PDB entry 1SFF | X-ray diffraction, 1.90 A resolution | chains C and D of the 4 polymer chains in the assembly

[Chain C (and D)]
Name: 4-aminobutyrate aminotransferase
Source organism: Escherichia coli
Notes: EC 2.6.1.19; chain D of this document is another copy of the same molecule, construct and numbering; everything in this record applies to it too
UniProtKB: P22256 (GABT_ECOLI); numbering as in UniProt (aligned over 1-426)
Chain sequence (426 residues; row label = number of the first residue in the row):
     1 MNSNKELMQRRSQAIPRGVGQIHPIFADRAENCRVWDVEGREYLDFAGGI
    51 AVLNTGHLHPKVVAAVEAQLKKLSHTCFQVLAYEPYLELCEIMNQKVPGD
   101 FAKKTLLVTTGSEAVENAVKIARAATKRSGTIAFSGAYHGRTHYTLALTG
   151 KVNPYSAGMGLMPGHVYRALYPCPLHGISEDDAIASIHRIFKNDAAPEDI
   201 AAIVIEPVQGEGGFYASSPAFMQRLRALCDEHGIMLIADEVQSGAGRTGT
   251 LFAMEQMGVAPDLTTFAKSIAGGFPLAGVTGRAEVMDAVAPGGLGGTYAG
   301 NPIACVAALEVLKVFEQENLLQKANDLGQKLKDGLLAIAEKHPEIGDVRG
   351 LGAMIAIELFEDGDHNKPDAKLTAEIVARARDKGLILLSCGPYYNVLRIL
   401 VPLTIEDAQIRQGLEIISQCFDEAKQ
Not modelled in the structure: 1
Ligand contacts:
  - IK2 (4'-deoxy-4'-acetylyamino-pyridoxal-5'-phosphate), molecule 1: I50, T110, G111, S112, V115, Y138, H139, G140, R141, Y155, E206, E211, D239, V241, Q242, K268
  - IK2, molecule 2: Q79, E113, G296, T297, Y298
Curated features (UniProtKB/Swiss-Prot):
  - binding site (pyridoxal 5'-phosphate): G111, S112, Q242, T297
  - modified residue: K268 (N6-(pyridoxal phosphate)lysine)
  - mutagenesis: I50 (I50Q: 3-fold decrease in catalytic activity and 12-fold decrease in affinity for GABA), E211 (E211S: 100-fold decrease in catalytic activity and 15-fold decrease in affinity for GABA), V241 (V241A: 25-fold decrease in catalytic activity and 5-fold decrease in affinity for GABA)

[How chain C and chain D interact]
Pairs across the interface (250):
  L7(C) - E84(D)
  L7(C) - L87(D)  hydrophobic
  R10(C) - L87(D)
  R10(C) - E91(D)  salt bridge
  R11(C) - F78(D)
  R11(C) - L87(D)
  S12(C) - K104(D)  hydrogen bond (backbone-side chain)
  Q13(C) - K104(D)
  A14(C) - C90(D)
  A14(C) - E91(D)
  A14(C) - N94(D)  hydrogen bond (backbone-side chain)
  A14(C) - K104(D)
  A14(C) - T105(D)  hydrogen bond (backbone-backbone)
  I15(C) - F78(D)  hydrophobic
  I15(C) - Y86(D)  hydrophobic
  I15(C) - C90(D)  hydrophobic
  I15(C) - K104(D)  hydrogen bond (backbone-side chain)
  I15(C) - T105(D)
  P16(C) - K104(D)
  P16(C) - T105(D)
  P16(C) - M286(D)
  P16(C) - D287(D)
  P16(C) - L294(D)  hydrophobic
  R17(C) - D287(D)  hydrogen bond (side chain-backbone)
  R17(C) - A288(D)
  R17(C) - V289(D)
  R17(C) - A290(D)
  R17(C) - P291(D)
  G18(C) - V289(D)
  G18(C) - A290(D)
  G18(C) - P291(D)
  G18(C) - G292(D)  hydrogen bond (backbone-backbone)
  G18(C) - G293(D)  hydrogen bond (backbone-backbone)
  G18(C) - L294(D)  hydrogen bond (backbone-backbone)
  V19(C) - L106(D)  hydrophobic
  V19(C) - L294(D)
  G20(C) - Q79(D)
  G20(C) - G292(D)
  Q21(C) - F78(D)
  Q21(C) - Q79(D)
  Q21(C) - V80(D)
  Q21(C) - L81(D)
  Q21(C) - A82(D)  hydrogen bond (side chain-backbone)
  I22(C) - Q79(D)  hydrogen bond (backbone-backbone)
  H23(C) - V80(D)  hydrogen bond (backbone-backbone)
  H23(C) - L81(D)
  I25(C) - L81(D)
  I25(C) - A82(D)  hydrogen bond (backbone-backbone)
  F26(C) - A82(D)
  F26(C) - Y83(D)
  F26(C) - E84(D)
  F26(C) - L87(D)  hydrophobic
  A27(C) - L73(D)  hydrophobic
  A27(C) - T76(D)
  A27(C) - A82(D)  hydrogen bond (backbone-backbone)
  A27(C) - Y83(D)
  D28(C) - K72(D)  salt bridge
  D28(C) - L73(D)
  R29(C) - K72(D)
  R29(C) - L73(D)
  A30(C) - K72(D)  hydrogen bond (backbone-backbone)
  V35(C) - L81(D)  hydrophobic
  V38(C) - E84(D)
  G49(C) - H75(D)
  G49(C) - T76(D)
  G49(C) - C77(D)
  I50(C) - C77(D)  hydrophobic
  I50(C) - V80(D)  hydrophobic
  V52(C) - H75(D)
  V52(C) - T297(D)
  L53(C) - H75(D)
  H57(C) - H75(D)  hydrogen bond (side chain-backbone)
  L58(C) - L70(D)
  L58(C) - K71(D)
  L58(C) - K72(D)
  L58(C) - L73(D)
  L58(C) - S74(D)
  V66(C) - L70(D)  hydrophobic
  E67(C) - L70(D)
  L70(C) - L58(D)
  L70(C) - V66(D)  hydrophobic
  L70(C) - E67(D)
  L70(C) - F274(D)  hydrophobic
  K71(C) - R29(D)  hydrogen bond (backbone-side chain)
  K72(C) - D28(D)
  K72(C) - R29(D)
  K72(C) - A30(D)  hydrogen bond (backbone-backbone)
  K72(C) - L58(D)
  L73(C) - A27(D)  hydrophobic
  L73(C) - D28(D)
  L73(C) - R29(D)
  L73(C) - L58(D)  hydrophobic
  S74(C) - L58(D)
  S74(C) - G273(D)  hydrogen bond (side chain-backbone)
  S74(C) - F274(D)
  H75(C) - G49(D)
  H75(C) - V52(D)
  H75(C) - L53(D)
  H75(C) - H57(D)  hydrogen bond (backbone-side chain)
  H75(C) - G273(D)
  T76(C) - A27(D)
  T76(C) - G49(D)
  C77(C) - G49(D)
  C77(C) - I50(D)  hydrophobic
  F78(C) - R11(D)
  F78(C) - I15(D)  hydrophobic
  F78(C) - Q21(D)  hydrogen bond (backbone-side chain)
  Q79(C) - G20(D)
  Q79(C) - Q21(D)
  Q79(C) - I22(D)  hydrogen bond (backbone-backbone)
  Q79(C) - R141(D)
  V80(C) - Q21(D)
  V80(C) - H23(D)  hydrogen bond (backbone-backbone)
  V80(C) - I50(D)  hydrophobic
  V80(C) - L388(D)  hydrophobic
  L81(C) - Q21(D)
  L81(C) - H23(D)
  L81(C) - I25(D)
  L81(C) - V35(D)  hydrophobic
  L81(C) - I386(D)  hydrophobic
  A82(C) - Q21(D)
  A82(C) - I25(D)  hydrogen bond (backbone-backbone)
  A82(C) - F26(D)
  A82(C) - A27(D)  hydrogen bond (backbone-backbone)
  Y83(C) - F26(D)
  Y83(C) - A27(D)
  E84(C) - N2(D)
  E84(C) - L7(D)
  E84(C) - R10(D)  salt bridge
  E84(C) - F26(D)
  Y86(C) - I15(D)  hydrophobic
  L87(C) - L7(D)  hydrophobic
  L87(C) - R10(D)
  L87(C) - R11(D)
  L87(C) - F26(D)  hydrophobic
  C90(C) - I15(D)  hydrophobic
  E91(C) - R10(D)  salt bridge
  E91(C) - A14(D)
  N94(C) - A14(D)  hydrogen bond (side chain-backbone)
  K104(C) - S12(D)  hydrogen bond (side chain-backbone)
  K104(C) - Q13(D)
  K104(C) - A14(D)
  K104(C) - I15(D)
  T105(C) - A14(D)  hydrogen bond (backbone-backbone)
  T105(C) - I15(D)
  T105(C) - P16(D)
  L106(C) - V19(D)  hydrophobic
  T109(C) - T109(D)
  T109(C) - T110(D)
  T109(C) - Y298(D)
  T110(C) - T109(D)
  T110(C) - E113(D)  hydrogen bond
  S112(C) - E113(D)  hydrogen bond
  E113(C) - T110(D)  hydrogen bond
  E113(C) - S112(D)  hydrogen bond
  E116(C) - T142(D)
  E116(C) - H143(D)  salt bridge
  V119(C) - H143(D)
  K120(C) - R141(D)  hydrogen bond (side chain-backbone)
  K120(C) - H143(D)
  K120(C) - L146(D)
  K120(C) - M159(D)
  R123(C) - H143(D)  hydrogen bond
  R123(C) - M159(D)  hydrogen bond (side chain-backbone)
  R123(C) - G160(D)
  R123(C) - L161(D)  hydrogen bond (side chain-backbone)
  R123(C) - M162(D)
  A124(C) - G158(D)
  S129(C) - M159(D)
  S129(C) - G160(D)
  R141(C) - Q79(D)
  R141(C) - K120(D)  hydrogen bond (backbone-side chain)
  R141(C) - G292(D)  hydrogen bond (side chain-backbone)
  R141(C) - G293(D)
  R141(C) - L294(D)
  R141(C) - G295(D)
  R141(C) - G296(D)
  T142(C) - E116(D)
  H143(C) - E116(D)  salt bridge
  H143(C) - V119(D)
  H143(C) - K120(D)
  H143(C) - R123(D)  hydrogen bond
  H143(C) - Y144(D)
  Y144(C) - H143(D)
  L146(C) - K120(D)
  P154(C) - P291(D)
  P154(C) - G292(D)
  P154(C) - G293(D)
  Y155(C) - G292(D)
  Y155(C) - G293(D)
  G158(C) - A124(D)
  M159(C) - K120(D)
  M159(C) - R123(D)  hydrogen bond (backbone-side chain)
  M159(C) - V289(D)  hydrophobic
  M159(C) - G293(D)
  G160(C) - R123(D)
  G160(C) - S129(D)
  L161(C) - R123(D)  hydrogen bond (backbone-side chain)
  M162(C) - R123(D)
  A267(C) - Y298(D)
  K268(C) - T297(D)  hydrogen bond
  K268(C) - Y298(D)  hydrogen bond (backbone-side chain)
  G273(C) - S74(D)  hydrogen bond (backbone-side chain)
  G273(C) - H75(D)
  F274(C) - L70(D)  hydrophobic
  F274(C) - S74(D)
  F274(C) - Y298(D)  hydrogen bond (backbone-side chain)
  F274(C) - I303(D)  hydrophobic
  P275(C) - Y298(D)  hydrophobic
  P275(C) - N301(D)
  L276(C) - Y298(D)  hydrogen bond (backbone-side chain)
  M286(C) - P16(D)
  D287(C) - P16(D)
  D287(C) - R17(D)  hydrogen bond (backbone-side chain)
  A288(C) - R17(D)  hydrogen bond (backbone-side chain)
  V289(C) - R17(D)
  V289(C) - G18(D)
  V289(C) - M159(D)  hydrophobic
  A290(C) - R17(D)
  A290(C) - G18(D)
  P291(C) - R17(D)
  P291(C) - G18(D)
  P291(C) - P154(D)
  G292(C) - G18(D)  hydrogen bond (backbone-backbone)
  G292(C) - G20(D)
  G292(C) - R141(D)  hydrogen bond (backbone-side chain)
  G292(C) - P154(D)
  G292(C) - Y155(D)
  G293(C) - G18(D)  hydrogen bond (backbone-backbone)
  G293(C) - R141(D)
  G293(C) - P154(D)
  G293(C) - Y155(D)
  G293(C) - M159(D)
  L294(C) - P16(D)  hydrophobic
  L294(C) - G18(D)  hydrogen bond (backbone-backbone)
  L294(C) - V19(D)
  L294(C) - R141(D)
  G295(C) - R141(D)
  G296(C) - R141(D)
  T297(C) - G49(D)
  T297(C) - V52(D)
  T297(C) - K268(D)  hydrogen bond
  Y298(C) - T109(D)
  Y298(C) - A267(D)
  Y298(C) - K268(D)  hydrogen bond (side chain-backbone)
  Y298(C) - F274(D)  hydrogen bond (side chain-backbone)
  Y298(C) - P275(D)  hydrophobic
  Y298(C) - L276(D)  hydrogen bond (side chain-backbone)
  N301(C) - P275(D)
  I303(C) - F274(D)  hydrophobic
Other interface residues (no listed pair), chain C (106 interface residues in all): A47, V63, E88, K103, R128, P163, G272, I386, L388
Other interface residues (no listed pair), chain D (103 interface residues in all): V63, K103, P163, G272

[Summary]
106 residues of chain C face 103 of chain D across their interface; the contacts include 55 hydrogen bonds and
6 salt bridges. Polar pairs include R10(C)-E91(D), D28(C)-K72(D) and E84(C)-R10(D). Ligands of chain C:
compound IK2.
Both chains are 4-aminobutyrate aminotransferase (Escherichia coli). Entry 1SFF (Structure of
gamma-aminobutyrate aminotransferase complex with aminooxyacetate) was determined by X-ray diffraction
together with 1SF2 from the same study.
